Entry 3H1L (X-ray diffraction, 3.21 A resolution); this record covers chains N and O of the 20 polymer chains in the assembly.

Chain N:
Molecule: Mitochondrial ubiquinol-cytochrome-C reductase complex core protein I
From: Gallus gallus
Notes: EC 1.10.2.2
Sequence (446 residues; numbered 1 to 446; the number before each row is that of its first residue):
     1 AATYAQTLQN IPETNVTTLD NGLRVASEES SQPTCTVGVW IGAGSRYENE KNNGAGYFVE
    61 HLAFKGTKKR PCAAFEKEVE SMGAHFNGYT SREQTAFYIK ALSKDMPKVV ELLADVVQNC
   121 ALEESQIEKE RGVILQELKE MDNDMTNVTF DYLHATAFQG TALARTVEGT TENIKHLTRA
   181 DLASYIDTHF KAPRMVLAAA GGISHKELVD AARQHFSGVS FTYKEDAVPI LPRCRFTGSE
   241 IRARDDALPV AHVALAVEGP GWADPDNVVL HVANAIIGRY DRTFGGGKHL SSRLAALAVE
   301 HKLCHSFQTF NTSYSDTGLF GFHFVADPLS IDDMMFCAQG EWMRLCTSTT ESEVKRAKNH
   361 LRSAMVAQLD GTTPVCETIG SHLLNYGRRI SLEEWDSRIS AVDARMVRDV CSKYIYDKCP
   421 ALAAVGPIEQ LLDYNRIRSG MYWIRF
Unresolved in the structure: 1-2, 445-446

Chain O:
Molecule: Mitochondrial ubiquinol-cytochrome-C reductase complex core protein 2
From: Gallus gallus
Notes: EC 1.10.2.2
Sequence (441 residues; row label = number of the first residue in the row; numbers below 1 keep their minus sign (Ser-1 is residue -1)):
    -1 SLKVAPKVAV SAAAERVKLC PGAEDLEITK LPNGLIIASL ENFSPASRIG VFIKAGSRYE
    59 TTANLGTAHL LRLASPLTTK GASSFRITRG IEAVGGSLSV YSTREKMTYC VECLRDHVDT
   119 VMEYLLNVTT APEFRPWEVT DLQPQLKVDK AVAFQSPQVG VLENLHAAAY KTALANPLYC
   179 PDYRIGKITS EQLHHFVQNN FTSARMALVG IGVKHSDLKQ VAEQFLNIRS GAGTSSAKAT
   239 YWGGEIREQN GHSLVHAAVV TEGAAVGSAE ANAFSVLQHV LGAGPLIKRG SSVTSKLYQG
   299 VAKATTQPFD ASAFNVNYSD SGLFGFYTIS QAAHAGEVIR AAMNQLKAAA QGGVTEEDVT
   359 KAKNQLKATY LMSVETAQGL LNEIGSEALL SGTHTAPSVV AQKIDSVTSA DVVNAAKKFV
   419 SGKKSMAASG DLGSTPFLDE L
Unresolved in the structure: -1 to 17

How chain N and chain O interact:
Pairs across the interface (70; chain N residue first):
  Thr3(N) - Arg113(O)
  Tyr4(N) - Pro43(O)
  Tyr4(N) - Arg113(O)
  Tyr4(N) - Asp114(O)  hydrogen bond (backbone-side chain)
  Thr7(N) - Phe41(O)
  Thr7(N) - Ser42(O)
  Thr7(N) - Pro43(O)
  Thr7(N) - Arg113(O)
  Leu8(N) - Pro43(O)  hydrophobic
  Asn10(N) - Cys18(O)
  Asn10(N) - Pro19(O)  hydrogen bond (side chain-backbone)
  Gln32(N) - Glu373(O)
  Pro33(N) - Leu369(O)  hydrophobic
  Thr34(N) - Leu369(O)
  Thr34(N) - Met370(O)
  Thr34(N) - Glu373(O)  hydrogen bond
  Tyr57(N) - Arg287(O)
  Glu60(N) - Lys286(O)  salt bridge
  Glu60(N) - Arg287(O)  salt bridge
  His61(N) - Arg287(O)  hydrogen bond
  Phe64(N) - Lys286(O)
  Lys65(N) - Lys286(O)
  Lys65(N) - Arg287(O)  hydrogen bond (side chain-backbone)
  Glu76(N) - Ile285(O)
  Glu76(N) - Gly288(O)
  Glu76(N) - Ser289(O)  hydrogen bond (side chain-backbone)
  Lys77(N) - Lys359(O)
  Glu80(N) - Ile285(O)
  Glu80(N) - Ser290(O)
  Glu80(N) - Val291(O)  hydrogen bond (side chain-backbone)
  Glu80(N) - Thr292(O)  hydrogen bond (side chain-backbone)
  Glu80(N) - Gln363(O)
  Ser81(N) - Thr292(O)
  Ser81(N) - Lys359(O)
  Ser81(N) - Asn362(O)
  Gly83(N) - Ala366(O)
  Ala84(N) - Leu284(O)
  His85(N) - Leu284(O)
  His85(N) - Met370(O)  hydrogen bond
  Phe86(N) - Leu284(O)  hydrogen bond (backbone-backbone)
  Phe86(N) - Ile285(O)
  Phe86(N) - Lys286(O)  hydrogen bond (backbone-backbone)
  Asn87(N) - Lys286(O)
  Gly88(N) - Lys286(O)  hydrogen bond (backbone-side chain)
  Tyr89(N) - Lys286(O)
  Lys100(N) - Glu373(O)  salt bridge
  Glu137(N) - Arg287(O)  salt bridge
  Arg282(N) - Gln143(O)  hydrogen bond (backbone-side chain)
  Arg282(N) - Val146(O)
  Gly285(N) - Pro74(O)
  Gly286(N) - Thr86(O)
  His289(N) - Ser82(O)
  His289(N) - Phe83(O)
  His289(N) - Arg87(O)  hydrogen bond (backbone-side chain)
  Leu290(N) - Arg87(O)
  Leu290(N) - Glu90(O)
  Ser291(N) - Arg87(O)
  Ser291(N) - Glu90(O)  hydrogen bond (backbone-side chain)
  Arg356(N) - Glu90(O)
  Asn359(N) - Ala91(O)
  Asn359(N) - Val92(O)
  Asn359(N) - Gly93(O)
  His360(N) - Gly93(O)
  Arg362(N) - Leu112(O)
  Ser363(N) - Gly93(O)  hydrogen bond (side chain-backbone)
  Ser363(N) - Leu112(O)
  Val366(N) - Pro43(O)  hydrophobic
  Asp370(N) - Thr374(O)
  Asp370(N) - Ala375(O)  hydrogen bond (side chain-backbone)
  Thr372(N) - Glu373(O)  hydrogen bond
Other interface residues (no listed pair), chain N (47 interface residues in all): Cys35, Val79, Leu102, Thr283, Phe284, Ser292, Gly371
Other interface residues (no listed pair), chain O (43 interface residues in all): Ala44, His115, Asp147, Val150, Ser293, Gln376

Summary:
47 residues of chain N face 43 of chain O across their interface, with 18 hydrogen bonds and 4 salt bridges.
Polar contacts include Glu60(N)-Lys286(O), Glu60(N)-Arg287(O) and Lys100(N)-Glu373(O).
Chain N is Mitochondrial ubiquinol-cytochrome-C reductase complex core protein I and chain O is Mitochondrial
ubiquinol-cytochrome-C reductase complex core protein 2, both from Gallus gallus; the structure, Chicken
cytochrome BC1 complex with ascochlorin bound at QO and QI sites, was determined by X-ray diffraction.
